6VZ8 - chains Q and R of the 16 polymer chains in the assembly; structure by electron microscopy, 3.45 A resolution.

# Chain Q
Protein: Acetolactate synthase, chloroplastic
Organism: Arabidopsis thaliana
Notes: EC 2.2.1.6
UniProtKB: P17597 (ILVB_ARATH); residues 86-670 here = UniProt positions 86-670
Amino-acid sequence (586 residues; numbered 85 to 670; the number before each row is that of its first residue):
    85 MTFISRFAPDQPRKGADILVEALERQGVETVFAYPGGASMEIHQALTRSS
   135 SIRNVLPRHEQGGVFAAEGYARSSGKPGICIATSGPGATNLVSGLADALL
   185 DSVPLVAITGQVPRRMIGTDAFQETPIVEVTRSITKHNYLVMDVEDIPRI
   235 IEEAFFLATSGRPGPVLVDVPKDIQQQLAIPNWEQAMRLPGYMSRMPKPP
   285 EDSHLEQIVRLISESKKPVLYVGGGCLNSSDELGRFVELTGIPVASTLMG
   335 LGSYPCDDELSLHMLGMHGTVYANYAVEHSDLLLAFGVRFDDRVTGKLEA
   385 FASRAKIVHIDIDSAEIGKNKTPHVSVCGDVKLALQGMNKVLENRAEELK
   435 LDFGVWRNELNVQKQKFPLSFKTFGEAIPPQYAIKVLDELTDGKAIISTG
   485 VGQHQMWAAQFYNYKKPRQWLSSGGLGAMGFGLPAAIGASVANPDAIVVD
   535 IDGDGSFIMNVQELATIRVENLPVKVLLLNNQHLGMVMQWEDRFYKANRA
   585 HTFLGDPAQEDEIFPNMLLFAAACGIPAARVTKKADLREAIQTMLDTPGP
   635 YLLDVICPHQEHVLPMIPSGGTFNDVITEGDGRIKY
Not modelled in the structure: 85-86, 297-298, 381-390, 456-457, 594-595, 644-670
Sequence notes: initiating methionine (85)
Small-molecule neighbours:
  - FAD (flavin-adenine dinucleotide): Leu-184, Asp-185, Ser-186, Arg-246, Gly-307, Gly-308, Gly-309, Thr-331, Leu-332, Met-333, Leu-349, Gly-350, Met-351, His-352, Gly-353, Gly-371, Val-372, Arg-373, Asp-375, Arg-377, Ile-394, Asp-395, Ile-396, Asp-397, Gly-413, Asp-414, Val-415, Gln-489, Met-490, Ser-507, Gly-508, Gly-509
  - thiamine diphosphate (TPP), molecule 1: Pro-119, Gly-120, Glu-144, Thr-167, Pro-170, Gly-171, Gln-207
  - thiamine diphosphate (TPP), molecule 2: Val-485, Gly-486, Gln-487, His-488, Gly-511, Met-513, Gly-537, Asp-538, Gly-539, Ser-540, Asn-565, His-567, Leu-568, Gly-569, Met-570, Val-571
Curated features (UniProtKB/Swiss-Prot):
  - binding site (thiamine diphosphate): Glu-144, Gln-207, Gln-487, His-488, Gly-511 to Met-513, Asp-538 to Ser-540, Asn-565 to Met-570
  - binding site (FAD): Ser-186, Arg-246, Gly-308, Thr-331, Leu-332, Leu-349 to His-352, Gly-371 to Asp-375, Asp-395, Ile-396, Asp-414, Val-415, Gly-508, Gly-509
  - binding site ((R)-imazaquin): Lys-220, Arg-246
  - binding site (chlorimuron-ethyl): Lys-256, Asp-376, Arg-377, Trp-574, Ser-653
  - binding site (Mg(2+)): Asp-538, Asn-565, His-567
  - modified residue: Cys-340 (Cysteine sulfinic acid (-SO2H))
  - mutagenesis: Ala-122 (A122V: Reduced catalytic activity. Resistant to imidazolinone herbicides but not to sulfonylurea herbicides), Met-124 (M124E: Reduced catalytic activity. Resistant to imidazolinone herbicides and reduced sensitivity to sulfonylurea herbicides; M124I: No effect on catalytic activity ...), Pro-197 (P197S: In csr1-1/GH50; resistant to sulfonylurea but not to imidazolinone herbicides), Arg-199 (R199A/E: No effect on catalytic activity. Resistant to imidazolinone herbicides but not to sulfonylurea herbicides), Trp-574 (W574L: Increased catalytic activity. Resistant to imidazolinone and sulfonylurea herbicides; W574S: Slightly decreased catalytic activity. Resistant to imidazolinone and sulfonylurea herbicides), Ser-653 (S653A: No effect on catalytic activity or sensitivity to herbicides; S653F: No effect on catalytic activity. Resistant to imidazolinone herbicides and also slightly sulfonylurea-resistant ...)

# Chain R
Protein: Acetolactate synthase small subunit 2, chloroplastic
Organism: Arabidopsis thaliana
UniProtKB: Q93YZ7 (ILVH2_ARATH); residues 1-491 here = UniProt positions 1-491
Amino-acid sequence (491 residues; each row starts with the number of its first residue):
     1 MAAISVSSSPSIRCLRSACSDSSPALVSSTRVSFPAKISYLSGISSHRGD
    51 EMGKRMEGFVRSVDGKISDASFSEASSATPKSKVRKHTISVFVGDESGMI
   101 NRIAGVFARRGYNIESLAVGLNRDKALFTIVVCGTERVLQQVIEQLQKLV
   151 NVLKVEDISSEPQVERELMLVKVNAHPESRAEIMWLVDTFRARVVDIAEH
   201 ALTIEVTGDPGKMIAVERNLKKFQIREIVRTGKIALRREKMGATAPFWRF
   251 SAASYPDLKEQAPVSVLRSSKKGAIVPQKETSAGGDVYPVEPFFDPKVHR
   301 ILDAHWGLLTDEDTSGLRSHTLSLLVNDIPGVLNIVTGVFARRGYNIQSL
   351 AVGHAETKGISRITTVIPATDESVSKLVQQLYKLVDVHEVHDLTHLPFSE
   401 RELMLIKIAVNAAARRDVLDIASIFRAKAVDVSDHTITLQLTGDLDKMVA
   451 LQRLLEPYGICEVARTGRVALARESGVDSKYLRGYSFPLTG
Not modelled in the structure: 1-82, 242-491
Small-molecule neighbours:
  - valine (VAL), molecule 1: Asp-95, Glu-96, Ser-97, Gly-98, Met-99, Ile-100, Ala-126
  - valine (VAL), molecule 2: Tyr-112, Asn-113, Ile-114

# How chain Q and chain R interact
Residue-residue contacts - 19 pairs, chain Q then chain R:
  Arg-216(Q) / Asn-101(R)  hydrogen bond
  Arg-216(Q) / Arg-102(R)
  His-221(Q) / Glu-96(R)  salt bridge
  His-221(Q) / Arg-102(R)
  His-221(Q) / Val-150(R)
  Asn-222(Q) / Arg-102(R)  hydrogen bond
  Leu-241(Q) / Val-150(R)  hydrophobic
  Gly-275(Q) / Val-150(R)
  Gly-275(Q) / Val-152(R)
  Gly-275(Q) / Leu-153(R)
  Tyr-276(Q) / Val-150(R)  hydrogen bond (backbone-backbone)
  Arg-279(Q) / Gln-147(R)  hydrogen bond (side chain-backbone)
  Arg-279(Q) / Leu-149(R)  hydrogen bond (side chain-backbone)
  Arg-279(Q) / Val-150(R)
  Arg-279(Q) / Val-152(R)  hydrogen bond (side chain-backbone)
  Arg-279(Q) / Leu-153(R)  hydrogen bond (side chain-backbone)
  Ser-398(Q) / Glu-144(R)
  Ala-399(Q) / Glu-144(R)
  Ala-399(Q) / Lys-148(R)
Other interface residues (no listed pair), chain Q (13 interface residues in all): Glu-213, Ser-217, Lys-220, Pro-274
Other interface residues (no listed pair), chain R (13 interface residues in all): Ser-97, Gly-98, Arg-109

# Overview
Chain Q and chain R each contribute 13 residues to their interface, with 7 hydrogen bonds and 1 salt bridge.
Polar contacts include His-221(Q)/Glu-96(R), Arg-216(Q)/Asn-101(R) and Asn-222(Q)/Arg-102(R). Bound to chain
Q: thiamine diphosphate and flavin-adenine dinucleotide. Bound to chain R: valine.
Chain Q is Acetolactate synthase, chloroplastic and chain R is Acetolactate synthase small subunit 2,
chloroplastic, both from Arabidopsis thaliana; the structure, Arabidopsis thaliana acetohydroxyacid synthase
complex with valine bound, was determined by electron microscopy (same publication as 6U9D, 6U9H and 6WO1).
